PDB entry 7Y71 | electron microscopy, 3.12 A resolution | chains P and A of the 5 polymer chains in the assembly

Chain P:
Molecule: Fab E7 light chain
From: Homo sapiens
Notes: antibody fragment or engineered binder
Sequence (219 residues; row label = number of the first residue in the row):
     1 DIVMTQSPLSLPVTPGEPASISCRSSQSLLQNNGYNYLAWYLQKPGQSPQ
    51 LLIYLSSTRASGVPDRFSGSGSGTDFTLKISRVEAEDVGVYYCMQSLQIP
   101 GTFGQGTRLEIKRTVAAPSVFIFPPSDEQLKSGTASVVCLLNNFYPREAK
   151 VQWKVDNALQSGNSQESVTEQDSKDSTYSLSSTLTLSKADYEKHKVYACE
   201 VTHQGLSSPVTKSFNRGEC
Cystine bridges: Cys-23/Cys-93, Cys-139/Cys-199

Chain A:
Molecule: Spike glycoprotein
From: Homo sapiens
UniProt: P0DTC2 (SPIKE_SARS2); residues 16-1213 here = UniProt positions 16-1213
Sequence (1198 residues; each row starts with the number of its first residue):
    16 VNLTTRTQLPPAYTNSFTRGVYYPDKVFRSSVLHSTQDLFLPFFSNVTWF
    66 HAIHVSGTNGTKRFDNPVLPFNDGVYFASTEKSNIIRGWIFGTTLDSKTQ
   116 SLLIVNNATNVVIKVCEFQFCNDPFLGVYYHKNNKSWMESEFRVYSSANN
   166 CTFEYVSQPFLMDLEGKQGNFKNLREFVFKNIDGYFKIYSKHTPINLVRD
   216 LPQGFSALEPLVDLPIGINITRFQTLLALHRSYLTPGDSSSGWTAGAAAY
   266 YVGYLQPRTFLLKYNENGTITDAVDCALDPLSETKCTLKSFTVEKGIYQT
   316 SNFRVQPTESIVRFPNITNLCPFGEVFNATRFASVYAWNRKRISNCVADY
   366 SVLYNSASFSTFKCYGVSPTKLNDLCFTNVYADSFVIRGDEVRQIAPGQT
   416 GKIADYNYKLPDDFTGCVIAWNSNNLDSKVGGNYNYLYRLFRKSNLKPFE
   466 RDISTEIYQAGSTPCNGVEGFNCYFPLQSYGFQPTNGVGYQPYRVVVLSF
   516 ELLHAPATVCGPKKSTNLVKNKCVNFNFNGLTGTGVLTESNKKFLPFQQF
   566 GRDIADTTDAVRDPQTLEILDITPCSFGGVSVITPGTNTSNQVAVLYQDV
   616 NCTEVPVAIHADQLTPTWRVYSTGSNVFQTRAGCLIGAEHVNNSYECDIP
   666 IGAGICASYQTQTNSPRAAASVASQSIIAYTMSLGAENSVAYSNNSIAIP
   716 TNFTISVTTEILPVSMTKTSVDCTMYICGDSTECSNLLLQYGSFCTQLNR
   766 ALTGIAVEQDKNTQEVFAQVKQIYKTPPIKDFGGFNFSQILPDPSKPSKR
   816 SPIEDLLFNKVTLADAGFIKQYGDCLGDIAARDLICAQKFNGLTVLPPLL
   866 TDEMIAQYTSALLAGTITSGWTFGAGPALQIPFPMQMAYRFNGIGVTQNV
   916 LYENQKLIANQFNSAIGKIQDSLSSTPSALGKLQDVVNQNAQALNTLVKQ
   966 LSSNFGAISSVLNDILSRLDPPEAEVQIDRLITGRLQSLQTYVTQQLIRA
  1016 AEIRASANLAATKMSECVLGQSKRVDFCGKGYHLMSFPQSAPHGVVFLHV
  1066 TYVPAQEKNFTTAPAICHDGKAHFPREGVFVSNGTHWFVTQRNFYEPQII
  1116 TTDNTFVSGNCDVVIGIVNNTVYDPLQPELDSFKEELDKYFKNHTSPDVD
  1166 LGDISGINASVVNIQKEIDRLNEVAKNLNESLIDLQELGKYEQYIKWP
Disordered / not traced: 16-25, 67-78, 96-98, 143-155, 177-186, 247-260, 482-486, 501-502, 621-639, 676-689, 829-852, 1147-1213
Cystine bridges: Cys-131/Cys-166, Cys-291/Cys-301, Cys-336/Cys-361, Cys-379/Cys-432, Cys-617/Cys-649, Cys-662/Cys-671, Cys-738/Cys-760, Cys-743/Cys-749, Cys-1032/Cys-1043, Cys-1082/Cys-1126
Covalent attachments: N-acetylglucosamine (NAG) linked to Asn-331, Asn-709, Asn-1098
Differences from the reference sequence: engineered mutation Ala-683 (Arg in P0DTC2), Ala-685 (Arg in P0DTC2), Pro-817 (Phe in P0DTC2), Pro-892 (Ala in P0DTC2), Pro-899 (Ala in P0DTC2), Pro-942 (Ala in P0DTC2), Pro-986 (Lys in P0DTC2), Pro-987 (Val in P0DTC2)
UniProt features mapped onto this chain:
  - region: Asn-280 to Cys-301 (Putative superantigen), Arg-403 to Asp-405 (Integrin-binding motif), Asn-448 to Phe-456 (Immunodominant HLA epitope recognized by the CD8+), Pro-681, Arg-682, Ala-684 (Putative superantigen), Ser-816 to Tyr-837 (Fusion peptide 1), Lys-835 to Phe-855 (Fusion peptide 2), Asp-1163 to Glu-1202 (Heptad repeat 2)
  - site: Arg-815, Ser-816 (Cleavage)
  - glycosylation: Asn-17 (N-linked (GlcNAc...) (complex) asparagine), Asn-61 (N-linked (GlcNAc...) (hybrid) asparagine), Asn-74 (N-linked (GlcNAc...) (complex) asparagine), Asn-122 (N-linked (GlcNAc...) (hybrid) asparagine), Asn-149 (N-linked (GlcNAc...) (complex) asparagine), Asn-165 (N-linked (GlcNAc...) (complex) asparagine), Asn-234 (N-linked (GlcNAc...) (high mannose) asparagine), Asn-282 (N-linked (GlcNAc...) (complex) asparagine), Thr-323 (O-linked (GalNAc) threonine), Ser-325 (O-linked (HexNAc...) serine), Asn-331 (N-linked (GlcNAc...) (complex) asparagine), Asn-343 (N-linked (GlcNAc...) (complex) asparagine), Asn-603 (N-linked (GlcNAc...) (hybrid) asparagine), Asn-616 (N-linked (GlcNAc...) (complex) asparagine), Asn-657 (N-linked (GlcNAc...) (complex) asparagine), Thr-676 (O-linked (GlcNAc...) threonine), Thr-678 (O-linked (GlcNAc...) threonine), Asn-709 (N-linked (GlcNAc...) (high mannose) asparagine), Asn-717 (N-linked (GlcNAc...) (hybrid) asparagine), Asn-801 (N-linked (GlcNAc...) (hybrid) asparagine) and 6 more in UniProt
What the authors report for this chain:
  - mutagenesis - R408S: decreased binding to E7 (proposed by the authors, not directly observed)

How chain P and chain A interact:
Contacting residue pairs (9):
  Gln-31(P) / Gly-413(A)
  Gln-31(P) / Gln-414(A)
  Asn-32(P) / Tyr-380(A)
  Asn-32(P) / Pro-412(A)
  Asn-33(P) / Tyr-380(A)
  Asn-33(P) / Arg-408(A)  hydrogen bond (side chain-backbone)
  Asn-33(P) / Ala-411(A)
  Asn-33(P) / Gln-414(A)  hydrogen bond
  Tyr-37(P) / Gln-414(A)  hydrogen bond
Interface residues without a listed pair, chain P (5 interface residues in all): Tyr-35

In short:
Chain P and chain A form an interface of 5 and 6 residues respectively; the contacts include 3 hydrogen bonds.
Polar pairs include Asn-33(P)/Arg-408(A), Asn-33(P)/Gln-414(A) and Tyr-37(P)/Gln-414(A). Covalently linked
N-acetylglucosamine: at Asn-331(A), Asn-709(A) and Asn-1098(A). From the paper: R408S of chain A reduces
binding to E7.
Here chain P is Fab E7 light chain and chain A is Spike glycoprotein, both from Homo sapiens. Entry 7Y71
(SARS-CoV-2 spike glycoprotein trimer complexed with Fab fragment of anti-RBD antibody E7) was determined by
electron microscopy (same publication as 7Y72).
